4NNA - chain A; structure by X-ray diffraction, 2.10 A resolution.

== Chain A ==
Name: OBCA, Oxalate Biosynthetic Component A
From: Burkholderia glumae
Notes: EC 4.1.3.-
UniProt: C5AJX5 (C5AJX5_BURGB); residues 1-540 here = UniProt positions 1-540
Sequence (542 residues; row label = number of the first residue in the row; numbers below 1 keep their minus sign (Gly-1 is residue -1)):
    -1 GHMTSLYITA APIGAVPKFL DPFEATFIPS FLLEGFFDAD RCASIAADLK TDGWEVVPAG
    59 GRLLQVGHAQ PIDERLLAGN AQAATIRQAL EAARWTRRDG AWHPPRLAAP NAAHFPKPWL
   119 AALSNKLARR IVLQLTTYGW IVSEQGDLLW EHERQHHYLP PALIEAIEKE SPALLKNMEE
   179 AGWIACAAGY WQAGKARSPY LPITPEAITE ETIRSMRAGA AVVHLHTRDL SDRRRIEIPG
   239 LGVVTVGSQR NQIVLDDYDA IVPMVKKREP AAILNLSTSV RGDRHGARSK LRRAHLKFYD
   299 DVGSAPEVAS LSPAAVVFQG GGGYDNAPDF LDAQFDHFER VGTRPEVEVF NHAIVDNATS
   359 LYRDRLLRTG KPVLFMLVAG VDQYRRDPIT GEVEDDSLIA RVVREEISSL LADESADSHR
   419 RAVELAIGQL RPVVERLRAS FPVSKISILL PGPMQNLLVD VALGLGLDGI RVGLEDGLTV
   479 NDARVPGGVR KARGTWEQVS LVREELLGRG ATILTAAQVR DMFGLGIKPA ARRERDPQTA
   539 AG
Unresolved in the structure: -1 to 1, 71-91, 96-100, 526-540
Differences from the reference sequence: expression tag (-1 to 0)
Modified residues: Mse1 (selenomethionine); Lys16, Lys115, Lys264, Lys295, Lys489 (n-dimethyl-lysine; MLY); Mse176, Mse214, Mse262, Mse374, Mse452, Mse520 (selenomethionine; parent Met)
Ion coordination: Mg2+ near Glu473 (its only coordinating residue here)

== Summary ==
Chain A is OBCA, Oxalate Biosynthetic Component A (Burkholderia glumae); the structure, Apo structure of ObcA,
was determined by X-ray diffraction together with 4NNB and 4NNC from the same study.
